PDB entry 6D1Z | X-ray diffraction, 1.87 A resolution | chain A

# Chain A
Name: High affinity nerve growth factor receptor
From: Homo sapiens
Notes: EC 2.7.10.1
Reference sequence: P04629 (NTRK1_HUMAN), isoform P04629-4; residues 479-796 here correspond to UniProt positions 381-698 (UniProt number = residue number - 98)
Sequence (320 residues; numbered 477 to 796; the number before each row is that of its first residue):
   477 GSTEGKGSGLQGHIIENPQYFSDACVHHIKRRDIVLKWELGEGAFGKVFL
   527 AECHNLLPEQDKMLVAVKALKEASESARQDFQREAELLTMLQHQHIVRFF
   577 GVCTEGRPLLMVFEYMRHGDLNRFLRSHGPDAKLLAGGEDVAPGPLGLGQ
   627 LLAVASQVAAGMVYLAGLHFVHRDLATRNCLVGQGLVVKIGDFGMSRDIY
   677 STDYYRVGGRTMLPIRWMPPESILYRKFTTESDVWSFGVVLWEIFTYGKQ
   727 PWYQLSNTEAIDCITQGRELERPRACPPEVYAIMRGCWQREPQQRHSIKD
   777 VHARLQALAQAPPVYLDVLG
Unresolved in the structure: 477-482, 493-500, 608-619, 683-686
Differences from the reference sequence: expression tag (477-478)
Ligand contacts:
  - FQD (5-(4-fluorophenyl)thieno[2,3-d]pyrimidin-4(3H)-one): L512, K513, W514, E515, F525
  - FQM (5-{[5-(6-aminopyridin-2-yl)-2-chlorobenzene-1-carbonyl]amino}-1-phenyl-1H-pyrazole-3-carboxamide): S484, G485, L486, K544, E560, L564, L567, I572, V573, M587, F589, F646, H648, I666, G667, D668, F669, G670, R673
What the authors report for this chain:
  - binding site for FQM: D668, R673

# Overview
Bound to chain A: compound FQD and compound FQM. The paper reports a binding site for FQM at D668 and R673.
Chain A is High affinity nerve growth factor receptor (Homo sapiens); the structure, Crystal structure of
Tyrosine-protein kinase receptor in complex with 5-(4-fluorophenyl)thieno[2,3-d]pyrimidin-4(3H)-one Inhibitor,
was determined by X-ray diffraction, deposited together with 6D1Y, 6D20 and 6D22.
